8OVF - chains B and D of the 6 polymer chains in the assembly; structure by electron microscopy, 7.23 A resolution (low resolution: residue-level contacts below are approximate; hydrogen-bond / salt-bridge calls are withheld).

== Chain B (and D) ==
Name: Lon protease homolog, mitochondrial
Organism: Homo sapiens
Notes: EC 3.4.21.53; chain D of this document is another copy of the same molecule, construct and numbering; everything in this record applies to it too
UniProtKB: P36776 (LONM_HUMAN); residues 115-959 here = UniProt positions 115-959
Amino-acid sequence (869 residues; numbered 91 to 959; the number before each row is that of its first residue):
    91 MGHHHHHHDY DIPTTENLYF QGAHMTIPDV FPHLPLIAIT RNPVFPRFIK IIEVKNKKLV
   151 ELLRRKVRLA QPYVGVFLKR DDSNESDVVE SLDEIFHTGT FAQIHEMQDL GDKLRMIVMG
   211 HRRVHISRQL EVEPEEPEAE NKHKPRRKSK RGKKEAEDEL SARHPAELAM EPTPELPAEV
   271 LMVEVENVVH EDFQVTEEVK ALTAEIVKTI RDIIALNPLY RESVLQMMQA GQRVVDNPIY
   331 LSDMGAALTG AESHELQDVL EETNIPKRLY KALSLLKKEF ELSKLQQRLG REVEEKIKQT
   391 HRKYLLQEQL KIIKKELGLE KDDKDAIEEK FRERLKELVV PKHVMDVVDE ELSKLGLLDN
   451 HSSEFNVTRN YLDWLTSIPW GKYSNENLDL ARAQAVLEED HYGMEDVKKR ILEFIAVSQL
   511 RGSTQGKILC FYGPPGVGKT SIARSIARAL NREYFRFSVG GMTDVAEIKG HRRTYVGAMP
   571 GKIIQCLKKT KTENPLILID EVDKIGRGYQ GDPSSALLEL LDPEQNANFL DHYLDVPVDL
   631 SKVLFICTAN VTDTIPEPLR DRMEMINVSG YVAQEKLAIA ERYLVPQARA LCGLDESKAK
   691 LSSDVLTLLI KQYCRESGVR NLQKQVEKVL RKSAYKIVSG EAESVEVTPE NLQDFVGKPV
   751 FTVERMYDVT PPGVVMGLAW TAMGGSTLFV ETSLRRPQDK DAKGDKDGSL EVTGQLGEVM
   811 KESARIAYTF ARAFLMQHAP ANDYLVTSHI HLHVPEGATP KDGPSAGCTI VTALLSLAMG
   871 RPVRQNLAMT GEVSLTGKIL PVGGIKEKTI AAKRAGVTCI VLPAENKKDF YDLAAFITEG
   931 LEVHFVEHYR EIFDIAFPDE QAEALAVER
Disordered / not traced: 91-122, 222-271, 950-959
Construct notes: initiating methionine (91); expression tag (92-114); engineered mutation Phe186 (Tyr in P36776)
UniProt features mapped onto this chain:
  - active site: Ser855, Lys898
  - binding site (ATP): Gly523 to Thr530
What the authors report for this chain:
  - mutagenesis - Y186F: unchanged catalytic activity on TFAM
  - mutagenesis - Y186F: unchanged stability
  - catalytic residues: Ser855, Lys898 (citing earlier work)
  - post-translational modification sites: Ser173, Ser181, Tyr394 (citing earlier work)

== Chain B / chain D interface ==
Contacting residue pairs (50; chain B residue first):
  Ile403(B) - Glu406(D)
  Glu406(B) - Gln399(D)
  Leu407(B) - Leu396(D)
  Leu407(B) - Gln399(D)
  Leu447(B) - Leu409(D)
  Leu447(B) - Lys411(D)
  Leu448(B) - Asn450(D)
  Ser452(B) - His451(D)
  Ser453(B) - His451(D)
  Glu454(B) - His451(D)
  Glu454(B) - Asn456(D)
  Leu480(B) - Ser729(D)
  Arg500(B) - Arg721(D)
  Leu502(B) - Tyr725(D)
  Glu503(B) - Arg721(D)
  Glu503(B) - Tyr725(D)
  Ala506(B) - Tyr725(D)
  Val507(B) - Tyr725(D)
  Gln509(B) - Val728(D)
  Leu510(B) - Leu684(D)
  Leu510(B) - Val728(D)
  Arg511(B) - Leu681(D)
  Lys517(B) - Glu717(D)
  Lys517(B) - Arg721(D)
  Arg562(B) - Gly567(D)
  Arg562(B) - Met569(D)
  Thr564(B) - Val457(D)
  Thr564(B) - Gly567(D)
  Tyr565(B) - Val566(D)
  Tyr565(B) - Gly567(D)
  Asp602(B) - Met552(D)
  Asp602(B) - Asp554(D)
  His622(B) - Met569(D)
  Asp651(B) - Arg710(D)
  Arg652(B) - Arg710(D)
  Glu812(B) - Gln805(D)
  Thr819(B) - His841(D)
  Arg822(B) - Arg785(D)
  Met826(B) - Pro787(D)
  Ser884(B) - Tyr757(D)
  Ser884(B) - Glu781(D)
  Leu885(B) - Glu781(D)
  Leu885(B) - Ser783(D)
  Thr886(B) - Tyr757(D)
  Thr886(B) - Glu781(D)
  Lys888(B) - Met756(D)
  Lys888(B) - Tyr757(D)
  Lys918(B) - Lys748(D)
  Lys918(B) - Pro749(D)
  Lys918(B) - Val750(D)
Also at the interface, not in a pair above, chain B (42 interface residues in all): Lys444, Gly446, Phe504, Met653, Asp795, Arg815, Val836, Leu890
Also at the interface, not in a pair above, chain D (47 interface residues in all): Ser452, Ser453, Arg459, His561, Ala568, Cys682, Gly683, Tyr703, Lys714, Ala724, Thr782, Arg786, Gly804, His843

== Overview ==
Chain B and chain D form an interface of 42 and 47 residues respectively. From UniProt: active-site residues
Ser855(B) and Lys898(B) and 8 ATP-binding residues on chain B. The paper reports catalytic residues Ser855(B)
and Lys898(B); Y186F of chain B leaves catalytic activity on TFAM unchanged.
Chain B and chain D are both Lon protease homolog, mitochondrial (Homo sapiens); the structure, Human
Mitochondrial Lon Y186F Mutant ADP Bound, was determined by electron microscopy together with 8OVG, 8OKA, 8OM7
and 8OJL from the same study.
